PDB entry 6FVU | electron microscopy, 4.50 A resolution (low resolution: residue-level contacts below are approximate; hydrogen-bond / salt-bridge calls are withheld) | chains K and L of the 47 polymer chains in the assembly

# Chain K
Molecule: 26S proteasome regulatory subunit 6B homolog
Source organism: Saccharomyces cerevisiae (strain ATCC 204508 / S288c)
UniProtKB: P33298 (PRS6B_YEAST); residue numbers follow UniProt; this construct covers 35-428
Chain sequence (394 residues; each row starts with the number of its first residue):
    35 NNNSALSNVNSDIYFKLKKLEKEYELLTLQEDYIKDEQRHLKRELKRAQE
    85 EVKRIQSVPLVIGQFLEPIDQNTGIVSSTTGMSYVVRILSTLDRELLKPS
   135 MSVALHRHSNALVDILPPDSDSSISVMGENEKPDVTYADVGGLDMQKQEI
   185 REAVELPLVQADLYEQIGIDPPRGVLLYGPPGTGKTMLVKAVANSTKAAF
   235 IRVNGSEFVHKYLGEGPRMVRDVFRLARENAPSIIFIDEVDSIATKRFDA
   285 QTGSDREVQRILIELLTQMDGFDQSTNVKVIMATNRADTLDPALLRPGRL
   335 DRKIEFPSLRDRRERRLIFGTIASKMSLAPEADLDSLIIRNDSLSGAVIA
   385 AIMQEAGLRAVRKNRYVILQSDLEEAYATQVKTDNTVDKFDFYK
Small-molecule neighbours: ATP (adenosine-5'-triphosphate): D173, V174, G176, L177, P215, G216, T217, G218, K219, T220, M221, L222, K224, D272, E273, N319, T355, G380, A381, A384
Swiss-Prot annotation at these positions:
  - binding site (ATP): G213 to T220
  - cross-link: K280 (Glycyl lysine isopeptide (Lys-Gly) (interchain with G-Cter in ubiquitin))

# Chain L
Molecule: 26S proteasome subunit RPT4
Source organism: Saccharomyces cerevisiae (strain ATCC 204508 / S288c)
UniProtKB: P53549 (PRS10_YEAST); numbering as in UniProt (aligned over 49-436)
Chain sequence (388 residues; each row starts with the number of its first residue):
    49 EQEAHNKALNQFKRKLLEHRRYDDQLKQRRQNIRDLEKLYDKTENDIKAL
    99 QSIGQLIGEVMKELSEEKYIVKASSGPRYIVGVRNSVDRSKLKKGVRVTL
   149 DITTLTIMRILPRETDPLVYNMTSFEQGEITFDGIGGLTEQIRELREVIE
   199 LPLKNPEIFQRVGIKPPKGVLLYGPPGTGKTLLAKAVAATIGANFIFSPA
   249 SGIVDKYIGESARIIREMFAYAKEHEPCIIFMDEVDAIGGRRFSEGTSAD
   299 REIQRTLMELLTQMDGFDNLGQTKIIMATNRPDTLDPALLRPGRLDRKVE
   349 IPLPNEAGRLEIFKIHTAKVKKTGEFDFEAAVKMSDGFNGADIRNCATEA
   399 GFFAIRDDRDHINPDDLMKAVRKVAEVKKLEGTIEYQK
Small-molecule neighbours:
  - ATP (adenosine-5'-triphosphate), molecule 1: I183, G225, T226, G227, K228, T229, L230, K233, E282, N328, I360, H364, G388, A389, R392
  - ATP, molecule 2: K213, L309, D313, R339, R342
Swiss-Prot annotation at these positions:
  - binding site (ATP): G222 to T229

# Chain K / chain L interface
Contacting residue pairs (97):
  V92(K) with I128(L)
  P93(K) with I128(L)
  L94(K) with Y127(L); I128(L)
  V95(K) with R126(L); Y127(L)
  I96(K) with R126(L); I128(L)
  T113(K) with P125(L)
  R141(K) with T151(L); L153(L)
  L150(K) with L112(L)
  D153(K) with K110(L)
  S154(K) with K110(L); L112(L); I118(L)
  D155(K) with I118(L); R126(L)
  S156(K) with M109(L); K110(L); R126(L)
  S157(K) with M109(L)
  S159(K) with K110(L); K142(L)
  E165(K) with F315(L)
  D168(K) with N317(L)
  P215(K) with R339(L)
  G216(K) with R339(L)
  K224(K) with G314(L); F315(L)
  F234(K) with F315(L)
  R236(K) with T310(L); F315(L)
  N238(K) with T310(L)
  G239(K) with R303(L); M306(L)
  S240(K) with R264(L)
  V243(K) with G257(L)
  H244(K) with I256(L); G257(L)
  K245(K) with G257(L); R264(L)
  Y246(K) with S122(L)
  E249(K) with K120(L)
  R252(K) with K120(L); R126(L)
  M253(K) with R126(L)
  F270(K) with F315(L)
  D272(K) with T310(L)
  E273(K) with M306(L)
  S276(K) with Q302(L); R303(L); M306(L)
  I277(K) with R303(L)
  T279(K) with R290(L)
  R281(K) with S292(L); E293(L); R299(L)
  F282(K) with R299(L)
  D283(K) with R299(L)
  D289(K) with R299(L)
  V292(K) with R303(L)
  N319(K) with L309(L); A336(L)
  R320(K) with R290(L); Q302(L); D334(L)
  D322(K) with R290(L)
  M360(K) with V210(L)
  S361(K) with R209(L); V210(L)
  A381(K) with R339(L); P340(L)
  A385(K) with P340(L); D344(L)
  M387(K) with I212(L)
  Q388(K) with I212(L); K213(L); P214(L); P215(L); D344(L)
  E389(K) with D344(L); R345(L)
  G391(K) with F207(L); I212(L)
  L392(K) with E195(L); P215(L)
  V395(K) with L199(L)
  R396(K) with R191(L); E195(L)
  Y400(K) with R209(L); V210(L)
  I402(K) with V210(L)
  Q414(K) with D344(L); R345(L); K346(L)
  K416(K) with P340(L)
Also at the interface, not in a pair above, chain K (72 interface residues in all): Q90, T114, P151, N164, P167, D256, D275, K280, T323, K359, V382, T413
Also at the interface, not in a pair above, chain L (62 interface residues in all): E111, K116, S123, G124, V129, I150, T152, E192, V196, I206, G211, K216, G294, T295, S296, E307, D316

# In short
Chain K and chain L form an interface of 72 and 62 residues respectively. One ATP molecule is bound between
chain K and chain L. Chain L binds ATP. Curated annotation (UniProt) lists 8 ATP-binding residues on chain K;
8 ATP-binding residues on chain L.
Here chain K is 26S proteasome regulatory subunit 6B homolog and chain L is 26S proteasome subunit RPT4, both
from Saccharomyces cerevisiae (strain ATCC 204508 / S288c). Entry 6FVU (26S proteasome, s2 state) was
determined by electron microscopy (same publication as 6FVW, 6FVT, 6FVV, 6FVX and 6FVY).
